6BVF - chains A and B of the 4 polymer chains in the assembly; structure by electron microscopy, 4.00 A resolution.

Chain A (and B):
Name: Capsid protein
Organism: Hepatitis B virus genotype D subtype adw
Notes: chain B of this document is another copy of the same molecule, construct and numbering; everything in this record applies to it too
Reference sequence: P03147 (CAPSD_HBVD1); residue numbers follow UniProt; this construct covers 1-149
Sequence (150 residues; row label = number of the first residue in the row):
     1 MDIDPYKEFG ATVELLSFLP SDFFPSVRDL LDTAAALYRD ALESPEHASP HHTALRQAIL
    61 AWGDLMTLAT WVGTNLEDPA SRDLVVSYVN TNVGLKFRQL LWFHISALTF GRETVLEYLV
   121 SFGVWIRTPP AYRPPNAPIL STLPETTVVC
Unresolved in the structure: 143-150
Construct notes: engineered mutation A48 (Cys in P03147), A61 (Cys in P03147), A107 (Cys in P03147); expression tag (150)

How chain A and chain B interact:
Pairs across the interface (55):
  M1(A) - A34(B)
  M1(A) - A35(B)  hydrophobic
  M1(A) - R39(B)
  M1(A) - L42(B)  hydrophobic
  M1(A) - E43(B)
  D2(A) - E43(B)  hydrogen bond (backbone-side chain)
  I3(A) - L42(B)  hydrophobic
  I3(A) - E43(B)
  I3(A) - R56(B)
  I3(A) - L60(B)
  P5(A) - Q57(B)  hydrogen bond (backbone-side chain)
  P5(A) - L60(B)  hydrophobic
  K7(A) - P45(B)
  E8(A) - P45(B)
  E8(A) - H47(B)  hydrogen bond (side chain-backbone)
  E8(A) - T53(B)  hydrogen bond
  E8(A) - R56(B)  salt bridge
  L42(A) - I3(B)
  E43(A) - D2(B)
  E43(A) - I3(B)
  S44(A) - E8(B)
  P45(A) - K7(B)
  P45(A) - E8(B)
  E46(A) - E8(B)
  H47(A) - E8(B)  hydrogen bond (backbone-side chain)
  P50(A) - H47(B)
  P50(A) - T53(B)
  H52(A) - E8(B)  salt bridge
  T53(A) - E8(B)  hydrogen bond
  A54(A) - Q57(B)
  R56(A) - I3(B)
  R56(A) - E8(B)  salt bridge
  Q57(A) - A54(B)
  Q57(A) - L100(B)
  I59(A) - M1(B)
  I59(A) - I3(B)  hydrophobic
  L60(A) - I3(B)
  L60(A) - P5(B)
  D64(A) - K96(B)
  L65(A) - L65(B)  hydrophobic
  T67(A) - Y88(B)
  L68(A) - L68(B)  hydrophobic
  L68(A) - Y88(B)  hydrophobic
  W71(A) - L84(B)  hydrophobic
  W71(A) - Y88(B)  hydrophobic
  N75(A) - L84(B)
  L76(A) - L84(B)  hydrophobic
  L84(A) - W71(B)
  V85(A) - L76(B)  hydrophobic
  Y88(A) - L68(B)  hydrophobic
  Y88(A) - W71(B)  hydrophobic
  V93(A) - D64(B)
  V93(A) - L68(B)  hydrophobic
  K96(A) - D64(B)  salt bridge
  L100(A) - Q57(B)
Other interface residues (no listed pair), chain A (39 interface residues in all): D4, F9, A35, A41, A61, F97
Other interface residues (no listed pair), chain B (35 interface residues in all): E46, P50, A58, A61, T67, S81, V85, F97

Overview:
The interface between chain A and chain B involves 39 residues on one side and 35 on the other, with 6
hydrogen bonds and 4 salt bridges. Polar contacts include E8(A)-R56(B), H52(A)-E8(B) and K96(A)-D64(B).
Chain A and chain B are both Capsid protein (Hepatitis B virus genotype D subtype adw); the structure, Cryo-EM
Structure of Hepatitis B virus T=4 capsid in complex with the fluorescent allosteric modulator HAP-TAMRA, was
determined by electron microscopy together with 6BVN from the same study.
